PDB entry 1WQQ | X-ray diffraction, 1.80 A resolution | chain A

== Chain A ==
Name: Lysozyme
From: Homo sapiens
Notes: EC 3.2.1.17
UniProt: P61626 (LYSC_HUMAN); residues 1-130 here correspond to UniProt positions 19-148 (UniProt number = residue number + 18)
Chain sequence (130 residues; each row starts with the number of its first residue):
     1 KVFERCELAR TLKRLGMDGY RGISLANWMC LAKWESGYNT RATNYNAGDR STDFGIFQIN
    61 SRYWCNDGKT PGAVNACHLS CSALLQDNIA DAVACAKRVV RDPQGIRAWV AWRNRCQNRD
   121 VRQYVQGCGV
Differences from the reference sequence: engineered mutation F54 (Tyr72 in P61626)
Disulfides: C6-C128, C30-C116, C65-C81, C77-C95
Ion coordination: Na+: S61, C65, V74

== Overview ==
The Na+ site is built by S61, C65 and V74.
Chain A is Lysozyme (Homo sapiens); the structure, Contribution of hydrogen bonds to the conformational
stability of human lysozyme, was determined by X-ray diffraction, deposited together with 1WQM, 1WQN, 1WQO,
1WQP and 1WQR.
